Entry 6S8E (electron microscopy, 3.10 A resolution); this record covers chains I and U of the 35 polymer chains in the assembly.

== Chain I ==
Name: CRISPR-associated RAMP protein, Cmr6 family
From: Sulfolobus islandicus REY15A
UniProt: F0NDX3 (F0NDX3_SULIR); residues 1-283 here = UniProt positions 1-283
Chain sequence (296 residues; each row starts with the number of its first residue):
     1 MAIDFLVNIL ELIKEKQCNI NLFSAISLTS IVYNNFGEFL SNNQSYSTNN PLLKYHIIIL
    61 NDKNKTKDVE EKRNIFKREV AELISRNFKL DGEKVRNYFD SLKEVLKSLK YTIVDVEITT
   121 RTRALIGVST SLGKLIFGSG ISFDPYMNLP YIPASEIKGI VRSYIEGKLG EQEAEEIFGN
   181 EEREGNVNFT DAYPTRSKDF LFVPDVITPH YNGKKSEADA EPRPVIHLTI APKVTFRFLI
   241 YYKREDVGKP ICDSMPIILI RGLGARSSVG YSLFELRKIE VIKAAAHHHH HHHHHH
Not modelled in the structure: 1, 286-296
Sequence notes: expression tag (284-296)

== Chain U ==
Molecule: Non-cognate target RNA
Sequence (50 nucleotides; each row starts with the number of its first residue):
     1 UGUUAAGUCU GGUUUCCCUC CAGGGUAUCU AAGCUUUGAA CUUUCAAUAA
Not modelled in the structure: 1, 46-50

== Interface between chain I and chain U ==
Contacting residue pairs (16):
  Glu-71(I) / G11(U)  base contact
  Asn-74(I) / G11(U)  hydrogen bond to the sugar
  Lys-77(I) / G11(U)  phosphate contact
  Lys-77(I) / G12(U)  salt bridge to the phosphate
  Glu-181(I) / C20(U)  base contact
  Pro-209(I) / G12(U)  base contact
  Asn-212(I) / G12(U)  base contact
  Glu-221(I) / U10(U)  sugar contact
  Pro-222(I) / U10(U)  hydrogen bond to the sugar
  Arg-223(I) / U10(U)  sugar contact
  Arg-223(I) / G12(U)  hydrogen bond to the phosphate
  Arg-223(I) / U13(U)  salt bridge to the phosphate
  Pro-224(I) / U10(U)  base contact
  Pro-224(I) / G11(U)  sugar contact
  Val-225(I) / G12(U)  base contact
  Arg-266(I) / G12(U)  base contact
Other interface residues (no listed pair), chain I (14 interface residues in all): Gly-138, Ile-207

== Summary ==
14 residues of chain I and 5 residues of chain U are in contact; the contacts include 3 hydrogen bonds and 2
salt bridges. Among the polar pairs are Asn-74(I)/G11(U), Pro-222(I)/U10(U) and Arg-223(I)/G12(U).
Chain I is CRISPR-associated RAMP protein, Cmr6 family (Sulfolobus islandicus REY15A) and chain U is
Non-cognate target RNA; the structure, Cryo-EM structure of the type III-B Cmr-beta complex bound to
non-cognate target RNA, was determined by electron microscopy (same publication as 6S6B, 6S8B, 6S91, 6SH8,
6SHB and 6SIC).
